6RVS - chains A and B of the 12 polymer chains in the assembly; structure by electron microscopy, 3.59 A resolution.

# Chain A (and B)
Protein: Portal protein
From: Epstein-Barr virus (strain GD1)
Notes: chain B of this document is another copy of the same molecule, construct and numbering; everything in this record applies to it too
UniProtKB: A0A0B6VPI0 (A0A0B6VPI0_EBVG); residues 1-613 here = UniProt positions 1-613
Sequence (613 residues; each row starts with the number of its first residue):
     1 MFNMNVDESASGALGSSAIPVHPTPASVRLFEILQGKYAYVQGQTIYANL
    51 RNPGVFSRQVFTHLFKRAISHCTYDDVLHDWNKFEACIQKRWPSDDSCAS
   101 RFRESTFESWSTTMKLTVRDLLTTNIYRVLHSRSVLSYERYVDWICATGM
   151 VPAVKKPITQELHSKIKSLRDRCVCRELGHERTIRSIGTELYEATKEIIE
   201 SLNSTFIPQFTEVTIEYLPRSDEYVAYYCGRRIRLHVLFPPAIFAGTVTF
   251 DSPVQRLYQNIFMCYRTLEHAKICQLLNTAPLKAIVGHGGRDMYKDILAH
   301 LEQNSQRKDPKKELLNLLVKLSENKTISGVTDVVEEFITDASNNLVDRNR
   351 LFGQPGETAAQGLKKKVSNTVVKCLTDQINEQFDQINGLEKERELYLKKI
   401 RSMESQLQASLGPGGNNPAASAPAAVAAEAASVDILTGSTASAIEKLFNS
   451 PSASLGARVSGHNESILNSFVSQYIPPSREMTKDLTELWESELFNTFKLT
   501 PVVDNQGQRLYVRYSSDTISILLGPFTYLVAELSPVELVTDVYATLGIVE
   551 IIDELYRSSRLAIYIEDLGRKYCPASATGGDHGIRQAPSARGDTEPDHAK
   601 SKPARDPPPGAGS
Disordered / not traced: 1-17, 93-98, 288-433, 504-508, 572-613

# Chain A / chain B interface
Residue-residue contacts (100):
  Tyr74(A) - Arg91(B)
  Tyr74(A) - Trp92(B)  hydrogen bond
  Asp75(A) - Arg91(B)  salt bridge
  Phe239(A) - Glu139(B)
  Pro240(A) - Arg140(B)
  Pro241(A) - Gln209(B)
  Ala242(A) - Gln35(B)
  Ala242(A) - Phe210(B)  hydrophobic
  Phe244(A) - Val28(B)  hydrophobic
  Phe244(A) - Phe210(B)  hydrophobic
  Phe244(A) - Thr211(B)
  Thr249(A) - Gln35(B)  hydrogen bond
  Asp251(A) - Arg51(B)  salt bridge
  Arg256(A) - Gln35(B)
  Arg256(A) - Tyr40(B)
  Arg256(A) - Ala48(B)
  Arg256(A) - Arg51(B)
  Asn260(A) - Tyr40(B)  hydrogen bond (side chain-backbone)
  Met263(A) - Lys272(B)
  Thr267(A) - Lys272(B)
  Leu268(A) - Leu436(B)
  His270(A) - Gln275(B)
  His270(A) - Leu276(B)
  His270(A) - Thr279(B)  hydrogen bond
  Lys272(A) - Ile435(B)
  Lys272(A) - Leu436(B)
  Ile273(A) - Ile435(B)  hydrophobic
  Ile273(A) - Leu447(B)  hydrophobic
  Cys274(A) - Thr279(B)  hydrogen bond
  Leu276(A) - Ile444(B)  hydrophobic
  Leu276(A) - Leu447(B)  hydrophobic
  Leu276(A) - Phe448(B)
  Leu277(A) - Thr279(B)
  Leu277(A) - Leu447(B)
  Leu277(A) - Ser452(B)
  Asn278(A) - Pro281(B)
  Thr279(A) - Ile444(B)
  Thr279(A) - Phe448(B)
  Ala284(A) - Leu282(B)
  Ile285(A) - Leu282(B)  hydrophobic
  Ser452(A) - Ile444(B)
  Leu455(A) - Leu282(B)  hydrophobic
  Leu455(A) - Phe448(B)  hydrophobic
  Ala457(A) - Leu282(B)  hydrophobic
  Ala457(A) - Ser454(B)
  Val459(A) - Ser454(B)
  Glu464(A) - Val286(B)
  Glu464(A) - Gly287(B)
  Ser465(A) - Val286(B)
  Ser465(A) - Gly287(B)  hydrogen bond (backbone-backbone)
  Ile466(A) - Ala284(B)  hydrophobic
  Ile466(A) - Ile285(B)
  Leu467(A) - Ile285(B)  hydrogen bond (backbone-backbone)
  Leu467(A) - Gly287(B)
  Leu467(A) - Ile466(B)  hydrophobic
  Asn468(A) - Ala284(B)
  Asn468(A) - Ile285(B)  hydrogen bond (backbone-backbone)
  Asn468(A) - Ser469(B)  hydrogen bond
  Ser469(A) - Lys283(B)
  Phe470(A) - Leu282(B)
  Phe470(A) - Lys283(B)  hydrogen bond (backbone-backbone)
  Phe470(A) - Ser469(B)
  Phe470(A) - Val471(B)  hydrophobic
  Val471(A) - Pro281(B)
  Ser472(A) - Pro281(B)  hydrogen bond (backbone-backbone)
  Ser472(A) - Lys283(B)  hydrogen bond
  Ser472(A) - Gln473(B)
  Tyr474(A) - Gln275(B)
  Tyr474(A) - Asn278(B)
  Tyr474(A) - Ile475(B)
  Pro477(A) - Gln275(B)
  Asp484(A) - Arg479(B)  salt bridge
  Glu487(A) - Gln42(B)
  Ser491(A) - Gln42(B)
  Ser491(A) - Thr45(B)  hydrogen bond
  Asn495(A) - Thr45(B)  hydrogen bond
  Asn495(A) - Asn49(B)  hydrogen bond
  Lys498(A) - Asn49(B)  hydrogen bond
  Lys498(A) - Asn52(B)
  Lys498(A) - Tyr511(B)
  Lys498(A) - Val512(B)
  Asp517(A) - Arg58(B)  salt bridge
  Asp517(A) - Tyr511(B)  hydrogen bond
  Ser520(A) - His131(B)
  Tyr528(A) - Tyr127(B)  hydrophobic
  Tyr528(A) - His131(B)
  Ser534(A) - Arg128(B)
  Glu537(A) - Arg119(B)  salt bridge
  Glu537(A) - Thr123(B)
  Thr540(A) - Val549(B)
  Asp541(A) - Gly547(B)
  Asp541(A) - Glu550(B)
  Ile563(A) - Ser109(B)
  Asp567(A) - Trp92(B)
  Asp567(A) - Ser109(B)
  Leu568(A) - Trp92(B)  hydrophobic
  Arg570(A) - Trp92(B)
  Arg570(A) - Arg101(B)
  Arg570(A) - Ser105(B)
  Lys571(A) - Trp92(B)
Also at the interface, not in a pair above, chain A (82 interface residues in all): Leu78, Ile243, Gln255, Gln259, Tyr265, Glu269, Ala280, Lys283, Pro451, Gly456, Arg458, Pro476, Glu480, Leu488, Glu492, Thr496, Thr500, Val503, Ser516, Ile521, Gly524, Leu529, Val536, Leu538, Ser558, Arg560
Also at the interface, not in a pair above, chain B (78 interface residues in all): Glu32, Gly36, Lys37, Ile46, Thr106, Glu108, Thr112, Thr113, Leu116, Thr124, Arg133, Arg172, Leu268, Ala280, Thr440, Ala443, Ala453, Leu455, Gly456, Arg458, Leu510, Thr545, Ile548

# Overview
82 residues of chain A face 78 of chain B across their interface, with 17 hydrogen bonds and 5 salt bridges.
Polar contacts include Asp75(A)-Arg91(B), Asp251(A)-Arg51(B) and Asp484(A)-Arg479(B).
Chain A and chain B are both Portal protein (Epstein-Barr virus (strain GD1)); the structure, Atomic structure
of the Epstein-Barr portal, structure II, was determined by electron microscopy (same publication as 6RVR).
